2FUG - chains 4 and 5 of the 8 polymer chains in the assembly; structure by X-ray diffraction, 3.30 A resolution.

[Chain 4]
Protein: NADH-quinone oxidoreductase chain 4
From: Thermus thermophilus
Notes: EC 1.6.99.5
Reference sequence: Q56220 (NQO4_THET8); residues 1-409 here = UniProt positions 1-409
Amino-acid sequence (409 residues; numbered 1 to 409; the number before each row is that of its first residue):
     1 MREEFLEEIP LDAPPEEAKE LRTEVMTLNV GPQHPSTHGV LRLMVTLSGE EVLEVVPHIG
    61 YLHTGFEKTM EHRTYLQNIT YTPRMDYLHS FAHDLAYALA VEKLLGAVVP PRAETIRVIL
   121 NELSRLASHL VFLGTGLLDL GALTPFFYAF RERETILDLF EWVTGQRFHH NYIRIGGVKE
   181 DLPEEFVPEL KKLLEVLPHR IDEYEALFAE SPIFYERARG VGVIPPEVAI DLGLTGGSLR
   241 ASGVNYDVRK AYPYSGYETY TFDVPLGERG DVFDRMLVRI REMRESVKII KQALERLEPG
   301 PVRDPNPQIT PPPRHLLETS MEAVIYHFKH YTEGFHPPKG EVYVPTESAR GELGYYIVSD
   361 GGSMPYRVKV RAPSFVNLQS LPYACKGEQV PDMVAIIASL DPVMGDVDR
Unresolved in the structure: 1-34, 258-262
What the authors report for this chain:
  - binding site for 4Fe-4S cluster: Arg84, His169, Glu322

[Chain 5]
Protein: NADH-quinone oxidoreductase chain 5
From: Thermus thermophilus
Notes: EC 1.6.99.5
Reference sequence: Q56219 (NQO5_THET8); residues 1-207 here = UniProt positions 1-207
Amino-acid sequence (207 residues; row label = number of the first residue in the row):
     1 MRLERVLEEA RAKGYPIEDN GLGNLWVVLP RERFKEEMAH YKAMGFNFLA DIVGLDYLTY
    61 PDPRPERFAV VYELVSLPGW KDGDGSRFFV RVYVPEEDPR LPTVTDLWGS ANFLEREVYD
   121 LFGIVFEGHP DLRKILTPED LEGHPLRKDY PLGETPTLFR EGRYIIPAEF RAALTGKDPG
   181 LTFYKGGSRK GYRSLWADLK KAREVKG
Unresolved in the structure: 107-111, 197-207

[Chain 4 / chain 5 interface]
Pairs across the interface - 110 pairs, chain 4 then chain 5:
  Pro57(4) with Arg116(5)
  Ile59(4) with Pro138(5), hydrophobic
  Gly60(4) with Glu139(5)
  Lys68(4) with Pro145(5), hydrogen bond (side chain-backbone); Leu146(5); Tyr150(5), hydrogen bond (side chain-backbone); Pro151(5); Leu152(5)
  Glu71(4) with Leu146(5); Lys148(5), salt bridge
  His72(4) with Leu152(5); Arg171(5), hydrogen bond (backbone-side chain)
  Arg73(4) with Arg171(5)
  Lys103(4) with Leu22(5); Gly23(5)
  Leu104(4) with Leu22(5); Arg193(5)
  Leu105(4) with Tyr192(5); Arg193(5); Ser194(5), hydrogen bond (backbone-backbone)
  Gly106(4) with Arg193(5); Ser194(5)
  Ile224(4) with Asn112(5)
  Pro225(4) with Trp80(5)
  Pro226(4) with Trp80(5), hydrophobic
  Leu234(4) with Leu49(5), hydrophobic
  Gly236(4) with Asn112(5); Phe113(5)
  Gly237(4) with Asn112(5)
  Ser238(4) with Asn47(5), hydrogen bond (side chain-backbone); Leu77(5); Asn112(5), hydrogen bond (backbone-side chain)
  Leu239(4) with Leu77(5)
  Arg240(4) with Leu49(5); Leu77(5); Pro78(5)
  Ser242(4) with Gly79(5)
  Asn245(4) with Arg87(5)
  Val248(4) with Pro78(5), hydrophobic
  Arg249(4) with Val75(5); Gly85(5), hydrogen bond (side chain-backbone); Arg87(5)
  Asn306(4) with Tyr192(5), hydrogen bond; Ser194(5)
  Gln308(4) with Tyr192(5)
  Thr332(4) with Ala172(5); Ala173(5)
  Glu333(4) with Ala172(5); Leu174(5); Arg189(5), salt bridge
  His336(4) with Arg189(5), hydrogen bond (side chain-backbone); Gly191(5); Tyr192(5), hydrogen bond (backbone-backbone)
  Pro337(4) with Tyr192(5)
  Pro338(4) with Gly191(5); Tyr192(5); Arg193(5)
  Lys339(4) with Tyr60(5); Pro61(5); Asp62(5), salt bridge
  Glu341(4) with Asn20(5); Trp26(5); Leu55(5); Tyr57(5), hydrogen bond; Arg91(5), salt bridge
  Val342(4) with Leu22(5), hydrophobic; Asn24(5)
  Tyr343(4) with Asn24(5), hydrogen bond (backbone-side chain); Glu73(5); Phe89(5), hydrophobic
  Pro345(4) with Arg87(5)
  Glu352(4) with Leu49(5); Arg87(5), salt bridge
  Tyr356(4) with Trp26(5); Val71(5); Phe89(5), hydrophobic
  Ser359(4) with Tyr60(5)
  Asp360(4) with Tyr60(5); Pro61(5); Thr175(5); Gly176(5), hydrogen bond (side chain-backbone); Lys177(5)
  Gly361(4) with Lys190(5)
  Gly362(4) with Leu174(5); Gly176(5)
  Ser363(4) with Ala173(5); Leu174(5), hydrogen bond (backbone-backbone)
  Met364(4) with Ala173(5), hydrophobic; Leu174(5); Thr175(5)
  Tyr366(4) with Asp56(5), hydrogen bond (side chain-backbone); Tyr57(5); Leu58(5), hydrogen bond (side chain-backbone); Thr59(5); Tyr60(5); Lys148(5), hydrogen bond (backbone-side chain)
  Arg367(4) with Gly54(5), hydrogen bond (side chain-backbone); Leu146(5)
  Lys369(4) with Ile52(5); Val53(5)
  Arg371(4) with Asp51(5), salt bridge
  Phe375(4) with Arg116(5); Asp120(5)
  Val376(4) with Glu117(5)
  Leu378(4) with Arg116(5), hydrogen bond (backbone-side chain)
  Gln379(4) with Phe113(5), hydrogen bond (side chain-backbone); Glu115(5), hydrogen bond (side chain-backbone); Arg116(5), hydrogen bond (side chain-backbone); Glu117(5)
  Arg409(4) with Asp120(5), salt bridge
Other interface residues (no listed pair), chain 4 (66 interface residues in all): Val56, His58, His63, Glu67, Thr69, Thr74, Ala241, Gly243, Ile309, Lys329, Gly340, Val344, Val358
Other interface residues (no listed pair), chain 5 (64 interface residues in all): Phe48, Arg64, Ser86, Leu114, Lys134, Arg147, Glu154
Interface features reported in the paper:
  - specific contacts: Arg409(4)-Asp120(5)

[In short]
66 residues of chain 4 and 64 residues of chain 5 are in contact, with 22 hydrogen bonds and 7 salt bridges.
Polar pairs include Glu71(4)-Lys148(5), Glu333(4)-Arg189(5) and Lys339(4)-Asp62(5). The paper describes a
contact between Arg409(4) and Asp120(5). The paper reports a binding site for 4Fe-4S cluster at Arg84(4),
His169(4) and Glu322(4).
Chain 4 is NADH-quinone oxidoreductase chain 4 and chain 5 is NADH-quinone oxidoreductase chain 5, both from
Thermus thermophilus; the structure, Crystal structure of the hydrophilic domain of respiratory complex I from
Thermus thermophilus, was determined by X-ray diffraction.
